Entry 1KH1 (X-ray diffraction, 2.30 A resolution); this record covers chains B and C of the 4 polymer chains in the assembly.

[Chain B (and C)]
Name: Argininosuccinate Synthetase
From: Thermus thermophilus
Notes: EC 6.3.4.5; chain C of this document is another copy of the same molecule, construct and numbering; everything in this record applies to it too
UniProtKB: P59846 (ASSY_THET8); residues 1-400 here = UniProt positions 1-400
Chain sequence (400 residues; row label = number of the first residue in the row):
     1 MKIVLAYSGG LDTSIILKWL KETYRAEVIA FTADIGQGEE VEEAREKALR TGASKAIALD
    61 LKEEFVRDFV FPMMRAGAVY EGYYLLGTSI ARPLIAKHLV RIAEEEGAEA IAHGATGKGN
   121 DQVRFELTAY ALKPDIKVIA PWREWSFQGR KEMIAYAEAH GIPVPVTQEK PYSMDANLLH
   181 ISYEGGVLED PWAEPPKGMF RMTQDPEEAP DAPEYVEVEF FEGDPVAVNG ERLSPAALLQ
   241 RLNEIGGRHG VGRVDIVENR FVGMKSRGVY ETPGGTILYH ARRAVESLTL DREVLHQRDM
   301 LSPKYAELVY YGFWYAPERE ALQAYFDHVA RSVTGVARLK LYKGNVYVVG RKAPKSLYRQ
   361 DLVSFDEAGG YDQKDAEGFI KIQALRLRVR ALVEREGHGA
Not modelled in the structure: 166-170, 362-369, 396-400 (chain C: 166-170, 366-369, 396-400)
Swiss-Prot annotation at these positions:
  - binding site (ATP): Ala-6 to Ser-14, Ala-33, Gly-114
  - binding site (L-citrulline): Tyr-84, Ser-89, Asn-120, Arg-124, Ser-173, Ser-182, Glu-258, Tyr-270
  - binding site (L-aspartate): Thr-116, Asn-120, Asp-121

[How chain B and chain C interact]
Pairs across the interface (37):
  Asp-291(B) with Arg-386(C), salt bridge
  Arg-292(B) with Arg-386(C)
  Glu-293(B) with Arg-386(C)
  Lys-355(B) with Val-393(C); Arg-395(C)
  Ser-356(B) with Val-393(C)
  Leu-357(B) with Val-389(C); Arg-390(C); Val-393(C), hydrophobic
  Gly-370(B) with Leu-385(C)
  Tyr-371(B) with Ile-382(C), hydrophobic; Leu-385(C), hydrophobic
  Asp-375(B) with Gly-378(C); Lys-381(C)
  Ala-376(B) with Ile-382(C)
  Gly-378(B) with Asp-375(C)
  Phe-379(B) with Gly-378(C); Phe-379(C), hydrophobic; Ile-382(C), hydrophobic; Gln-383(C)
  Lys-381(B) with Asp-375(C)
  Ile-382(B) with Tyr-371(C); Asp-375(C); Ala-376(C); Phe-379(C), hydrophobic
  Gln-383(B) with Phe-379(C); Gln-383(C)
  Leu-385(B) with Tyr-371(C), hydrophobic
  Arg-386(B) with Asp-291(C), salt bridge; Arg-292(C); Glu-293(C)
  Val-389(B) with Leu-357(C); Leu-362(C), hydrophobic
  Val-393(B) with Lys-355(C); Ser-356(C)
  Glu-394(B) with Lys-355(C)
  Arg-395(B) with Lys-355(C)
Also at the interface, not in a pair above, chain B (23 interface residues in all): Arg-388, Arg-390
Also at the interface, not in a pair above, chain C (25 interface residues in all): Arg-359, Gly-370, Arg-388, Glu-394

[In short]
The interface between chain B and chain C involves 23 residues on one side and 25 on the other, with 2 salt
bridges. The salt-bridged pair is Asp-291(B)/Arg-386(C). Curated annotation (UniProt) lists 11 ATP-binding
residues, 8 L-citrulline-binding residues and 3 L-aspartate-binding residues on chain B.
Chain B and chain C are both Argininosuccinate Synthetase (Thermus thermophilus); the structure, Crystal
Structure of Thermus thermophilus HB8 Argininosuccinate Synthetase, was determined by X-ray diffraction (same
publication as 1KH2 and 1KOR).
